9LGO - chains A and F of the 10 polymer chains in the assembly; structure by electron microscopy, 3.51 A resolution.

== Chain A ==
Molecule: ATPase family gene 2 protein homolog A
From: Homo sapiens
Notes: EC 3.6.4.10
Reference sequence: Q8NB90 (AFG2A_HUMAN); residue numbers follow UniProt; this construct covers 1-886
Sequence (886 residues; row label = number of the first residue in the row):
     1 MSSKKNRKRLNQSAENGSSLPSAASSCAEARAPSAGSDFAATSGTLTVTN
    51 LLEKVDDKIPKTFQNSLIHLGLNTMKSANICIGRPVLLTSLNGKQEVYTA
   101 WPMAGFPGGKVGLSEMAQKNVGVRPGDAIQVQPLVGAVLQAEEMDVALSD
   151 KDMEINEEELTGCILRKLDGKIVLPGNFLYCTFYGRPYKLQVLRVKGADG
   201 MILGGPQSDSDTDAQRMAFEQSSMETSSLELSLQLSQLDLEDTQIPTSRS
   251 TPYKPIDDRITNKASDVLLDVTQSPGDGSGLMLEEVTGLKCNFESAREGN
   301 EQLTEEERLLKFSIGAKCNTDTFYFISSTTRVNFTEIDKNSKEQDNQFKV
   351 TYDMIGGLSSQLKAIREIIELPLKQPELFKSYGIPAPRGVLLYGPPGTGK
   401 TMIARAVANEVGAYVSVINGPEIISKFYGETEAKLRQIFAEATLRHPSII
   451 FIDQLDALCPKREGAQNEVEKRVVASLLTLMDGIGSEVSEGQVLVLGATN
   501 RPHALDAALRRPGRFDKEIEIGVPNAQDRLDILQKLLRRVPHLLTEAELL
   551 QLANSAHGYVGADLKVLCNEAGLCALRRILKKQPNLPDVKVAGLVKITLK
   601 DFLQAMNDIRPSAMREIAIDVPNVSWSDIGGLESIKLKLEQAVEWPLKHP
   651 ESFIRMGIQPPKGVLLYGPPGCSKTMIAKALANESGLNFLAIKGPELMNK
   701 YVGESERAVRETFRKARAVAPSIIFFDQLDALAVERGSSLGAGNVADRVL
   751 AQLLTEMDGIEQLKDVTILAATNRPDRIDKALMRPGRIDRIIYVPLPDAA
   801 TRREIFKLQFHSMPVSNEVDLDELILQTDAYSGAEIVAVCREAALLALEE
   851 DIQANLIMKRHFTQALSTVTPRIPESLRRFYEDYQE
Disordered / not traced: 1-42, 205-315, 339-349, 447, 582-594, 734-741
Sequence notes: conflict Q454 (Glu in Q8NB90), Q728 (Glu in Q8NB90)
Curated features (UniProtKB/Swiss-Prot):
  - binding site (ATP): G394 to T401, G668 to T675
  - modified residue: T272 (Phosphothreonine), S274 (Phosphoserine), S279 (Phosphoserine)
  - cross-link: K859 (Glycyl lysine isopeptide (Lys-Gly) (interchain with G-Cter in SUMO2))
Ligand contacts: ATP (adenosine-5'-triphosphate): M354, I355, G356, P396, G397, T398, G399, K400, T401, M402, N500, G561, A562, K565

== Chain F ==
Molecule: ATPase family gene 2 protein homolog B
From: Homo sapiens
Notes: EC 3.6.4.10
Reference sequence: Q9BVQ7 (AFG2B_HUMAN); residue numbers follow UniProt; this construct covers 1-749
Sequence (749 residues; numbered 1 to 749; the number before each row is that of its first residue):
     1 MAPDSDPFPEGPLLKLLPLDARDRGTQRCRLGPAALHALGARLGSAVKIS
    51 LPDGGSCLCTAWPRRDGADGFVQLDPLCASPGAAVGASRSRRSLSLNRLL
   101 LVPCPPLRRVAVWPVLRERAGAPGARNTAAVLEAAQELLRNRPISLGHVV
   151 VAPPGAPGLVAALHIVGGTPSPDPAGLVTPRTRVSLGGEPPSEAQPQPEV
   201 PLGGLSEAADSLRELLRLPLRYPRALTALGLAVPRGVLLAGPPGVGKTQL
   251 VRAVAREAGAELLAVSAPALQGSRPGETEENVRRVFQRARELASRGPSLL
   301 FLDEMDALCPQRGSRAPESRVVAQVLTLLDGASGDREVVVVGATNRPDAL
   351 DPALRRPGRFDREVVIGTPTLKQRKEILQVITSKMPISSHVDLGLLAEMT
   401 VGYVGADLTALCREAAMHALLHSEKNQDNPVIDEIDFLEAFKNIQPSSFR
   451 SVIGLMDIKPVDWEEIGGLEDVKLKLKQSIEWPLKFPWEFVRMGLTQPKG
   501 VLLYGPPGCAKTTLVRALATSCHCSFVSVSGADLFSPFVGDSEKVLSQIF
   551 RQARASTPAILFLDEIDSILGARSASKTGCDVQERVLSVLLNELDGVGLK
   601 TIERRGSKSSQQEFQEVFNRSVMIIAATNRPDVLDTALLRPGRLDKIIYI
   651 PPPDHKGRLSILKVCTKTMPIGPDVSLENLAAETCFFSGADLRNLCTEAA
   701 LLALQENGLDATTVKQEHFLKSLKTVKPSLSCKDLALYENLFKKEGFSN
Disordered / not traced: 1-11, 119-126, 192-198, 573-580, 598-617, 748-749
Curated features (UniProtKB/Swiss-Prot):
  - binding site (ATP): G241 to T248, G505 to T512
  - modified residue: M1 (N-acetylmethionine)
Ligand contacts:
  - ATP (adenosine-5'-triphosphate), molecule 1: V200, L202, G203, P242, P243, G244, V245, G246, K247, T248, Q249, E304, N345, I377, G405, A406, T409
  - ATP, molecule 2: E465, I466, G467, P506, P507, G508, C509, A510, K511, T512, T513, D564, E565, I661, G689, A690, R693

== Interface between chain A and chain F ==
Residue-residue contacts (67):
  R84(A) - R65(F)
  G136(A) - D66(F)
  A137(A) - A68(F)  hydrophobic
  V138(A) - R64(F)
  V138(A) - D66(F)  hydrogen bond (backbone-side chain)
  L139(A) - L17(F)  hydrophobic
  E142(A) - R91(F)  salt bridge
  G197(A) - R91(F)
  A198(A) - L17(F)  hydrophobic
  A198(A) - R91(F)  hydrogen bond (backbone-side chain)
  D199(A) - K15(F)
  G200(A) - R91(F)
  I368(A) - L421(F)  hydrophobic
  L371(A) - L420(F)  hydrophobic
  L378(A) - L420(F)  hydrophobic
  L378(A) - Q427(F)
  F379(A) - M417(F)  hydrophobic
  F379(A) - L420(F)  hydrophobic
  Y382(A) - P386(F)
  Y382(A) - A419(F)  hydrogen bond (side chain-backbone)
  Y382(A) - L420(F)  hydrophobic
  Y382(A) - P430(F)  hydrophobic
  G383(A) - M385(F)
  I384(A) - R413(F)
  I384(A) - A416(F)  hydrophobic
  E463(A) - L308(F)
  E463(A) - C309(F)
  E463(A) - P310(F)
  E463(A) - Q311(F)
  G464(A) - Q311(F)
  Q466(A) - P310(F)
  Q466(A) - R315(F)  hydrogen bond
  K471(A) - A269(F)
  S489(A) - R89(F)
  P512(A) - R413(F)
  K638(A) - Q705(F)  hydrogen bond
  Q641(A) - L701(F)
  Q641(A) - Q705(F)
  W645(A) - L709(F)  hydrophobic
  H649(A) - L709(F)
  S652(A) - L709(F)  hydrogen bond (side chain-backbone)
  F653(A) - L701(F)  hydrophobic
  R655(A) - L704(F)
  R655(A) - L709(F)  hydrogen bond (side chain-backbone)
  R655(A) - D710(F)
  R655(A) - A711(F)  hydrogen bond (side chain-backbone)
  R655(A) - T712(F)
  M656(A) - M669(F)
  M656(A) - P670(F)
  M656(A) - A700(F)
  M656(A) - V714(F)  hydrophobic
  G657(A) - T668(F)
  G657(A) - M669(F)
  I658(A) - T697(F)
  I658(A) - A700(F)  hydrophobic
  E706(A) - P537(F)
  R717(A) - K442(F)
  R717(A) - P446(F)
  A751(A) - F535(F)
  Q762(A) - M399(F)
  L763(A) - M399(F)  hydrophobic
  L763(A) - F441(F)  hydrophobic
  R790(A) - L701(F)
  Y884(A) - K727(F)  hydrogen bond (backbone-side chain)
  Q885(A) - K724(F)
  Q885(A) - K727(F)  hydrogen bond (backbone-side chain)
  E886(A) - K727(F)
Other interface residues (no listed pair), chain A (56 interface residues in all): V135, Q140, E367, P385, P387, D516, K517, S634, P661, A718, V719, T755, D789, I791
Other interface residues (no listed pair), chain F (52 interface residues in all): D20, F71, E398, E414, S451, E698, T725

== Summary ==
Chain A and chain F form an interface of 56 and 52 residues respectively, with 10 hydrogen bonds and 1 salt
bridge. Among the polar pairs are E142(A)-R91(F), V138(A)-D66(F) and A198(A)-R91(F). Chain A binds ATP.
Ligands of chain F: ATP.
Here chain A is ATPase family gene 2 protein homolog A and chain F is ATPase family gene 2 protein homolog B,
both from Homo sapiens. Entry 9LGO (Cryo-EM structure of the SPATA5-SPATA5L1-CINP-C1orf109 complex) was
determined by electron microscopy.
